7SQR - chains A and C of the 12 polymer chains in the assembly; structure by electron microscopy, 3.40 A resolution.

Chain A (and C):
Name: Chimallin
Organism: Pseudomonas phage 201phi2-1
Notes: chain C of this document is another copy of the same molecule, construct and numbering; everything in this record applies to it too
UniProt: B3FIW8 (GP105_BP201); residue numbers follow UniProt; this construct covers 1-631
Chain sequence (634 residues; numbered -2 to 631; the number before each row is that of its first residue; numbers below 1 keep their minus sign (Ser-2 is residue -2)):
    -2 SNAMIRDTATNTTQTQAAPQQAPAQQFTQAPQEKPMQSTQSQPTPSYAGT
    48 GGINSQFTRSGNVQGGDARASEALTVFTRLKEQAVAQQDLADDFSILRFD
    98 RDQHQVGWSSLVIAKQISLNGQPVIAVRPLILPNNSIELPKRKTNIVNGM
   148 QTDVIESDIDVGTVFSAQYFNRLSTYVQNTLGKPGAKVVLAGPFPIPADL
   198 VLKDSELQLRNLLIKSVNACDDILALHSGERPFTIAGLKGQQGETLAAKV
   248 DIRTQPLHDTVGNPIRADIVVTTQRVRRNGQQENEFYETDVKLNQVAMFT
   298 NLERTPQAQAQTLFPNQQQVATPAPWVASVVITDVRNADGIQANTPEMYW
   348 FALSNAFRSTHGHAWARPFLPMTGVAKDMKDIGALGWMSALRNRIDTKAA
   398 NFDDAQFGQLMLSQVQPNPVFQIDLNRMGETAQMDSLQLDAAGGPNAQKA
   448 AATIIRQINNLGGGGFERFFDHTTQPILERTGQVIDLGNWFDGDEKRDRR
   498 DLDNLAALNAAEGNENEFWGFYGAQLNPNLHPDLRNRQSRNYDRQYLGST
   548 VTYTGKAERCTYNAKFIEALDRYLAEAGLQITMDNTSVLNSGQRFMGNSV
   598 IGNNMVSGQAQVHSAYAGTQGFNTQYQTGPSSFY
Unresolved in the structure: -2 to 47, 307-318, 582-631 (chain C: -2 to 621)
Differences from the reference sequence: expression tag (-2 to 0)
Curated features (UniProtKB/Swiss-Prot):
  - region (Homotetramerization): Gln590 to Ser611, Gln622 to Tyr631
From the paper describing this entry:
  - self-association interface (contacts with another copy of this molecule): Gln622 to Tyr631

How chain A and chain C interact:
Contacting residue pairs (12):
  Leu187(A) - Ser629(C)
  Ile220(A) - Ser629(C)
  Arg424(A) - Gln624(C)  hydrogen bond (side chain-backbone)
  Arg424(A) - Thr625(C)
  Arg424(A) - Gly626(C)
  Gln430(A) - Ser629(C)
  Gln430(A) - Phe630(C)
  Leu434(A) - Phe630(C)  hydrophobic
  Asp437(A) - Tyr631(C)  hydrogen bond
  Asn443(A) - Tyr631(C)
  Gln454(A) - Phe630(C)
  Arg477(A) - Tyr623(C)
Also at the interface, not in a pair above, chain A (19 interface residues in all): Phe162, Phe167, Val186, Met431, Ser433, Gly440, Gly441, Lys446, Ala447, Thr450
Also at the interface, not in a pair above, chain C (8 interface residues in all): Pro627

In short:
19 residues of chain A face 8 of chain C across their interface; the contacts include 2 hydrogen bonds. Polar
contacts include Arg424(A)-Gln624(C) and Asp437(A)-Tyr631(C). The paper reports a self-association interface
involving Gln622(A).
Both chains are Chimallin (Pseudomonas phage 201phi2-1). Entry 7SQR (201phi2-1 Chimallin localized tetramer
reconstruction) was determined by electron microscopy, deposited together with 7SQQ, 7SQS, 7SQT, 7SQU and
7SQV.
